3O1P - chains A and C of the 3 polymer chains in the assembly; structure by X-ray diffraction, 1.51 A resolution.

== Chain A ==
Name: Alpha-ketoglutarate-dependent dioxygenase AlkB
Source organism: Escherichia coli
Notes: EC 1.14.11.-; fragment: N-terminus 11 amino acid truncated AlkB to 216)
Reference sequence: P05050 (ALKB_ECOLI); residues 12-216 here = UniProt positions 12-216
Amino-acid sequence (206 residues; numbered 11 to 216; the number before each row is that of its first residue):
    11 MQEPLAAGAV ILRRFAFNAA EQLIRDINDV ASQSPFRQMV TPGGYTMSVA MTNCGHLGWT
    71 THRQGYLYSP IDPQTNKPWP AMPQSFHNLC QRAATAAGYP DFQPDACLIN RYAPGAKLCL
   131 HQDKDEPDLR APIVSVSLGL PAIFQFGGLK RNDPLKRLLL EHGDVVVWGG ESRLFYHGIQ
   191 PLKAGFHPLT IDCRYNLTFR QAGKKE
Not modelled in the structure: 11-12, 215-216
Sequence notes: expression tag (11); engineered mutation Cys-129 (Ser in P05050)
UniProt features mapped onto this chain:
  - binding site (substrate): Trp-69, Tyr-76 to Tyr-78, Asp-135, Arg-161
  - binding site (2-oxoglutarate): Asn-120 to Tyr-122, Arg-204 to Arg-210
  - binding site (Fe cation): His-131, Asp-133, His-187
Ion coordination: Mn2+: His-131, Asp-133, His-187 (together with 2-oxoglutaric acid)
Ligand contacts: 2-oxoglutaric acid (AKG): Leu-118, Asn-120, Tyr-122, Leu-128, His-131, Asp-133, Ser-145, Phe-154, Leu-170, His-187, Ile-189, Arg-204, Asn-206, Thr-208, Arg-210
Reported in the primary citation:
  - binding site for the 13-nt DNA strand: Asp-133, Lys-134, Asp-135
  - mutagenesis - D135A, D135N, D135S: decreased catalytic activity on 1-meA

== Chain C ==
Molecule: 13-nt DNA strand
Sequence (13 nucleotides; row label = number of the first residue in the row):
     1 AACGGTATTA CCT

== Chain A / chain C interface ==
Pairs across the interface (7):
  Arg-161(A) / DG4(C)  base contact
  Arg-161(A) / DG5(C)  hydrogen bond to the base
  Arg-161(A) / DT6(C)  hydrogen bond to the base
  Asn-162(A) / DG4(C)  sugar contact
  Asn-162(A) / DG5(C)  hydrogen bond to the phosphate
  Arg-167(A) / DA2(C)  sugar contact
  Arg-167(A) / DC3(C)  salt bridge to the phosphate
Also at the interface, not in a pair above, chain A (4 interface residues in all): Gln-190

== In short ==
Chain A and chain C form an interface of 4 and 5 residues respectively, with 3 hydrogen bonds and 1 salt
bridge. Among the polar pairs are Arg-161(A)/DG5(C), Arg-161(A)/DT6(C) and Asn-162(A)/DG5(C). The paper
reports a binding site for the 13-nt DNA strand at Asp-133(A), Lys-134(A) and Asp-135(A); D135A, D135N and
D135S of chain A reduce catalytic activity on 1-meA.
Chain A is Alpha-ketoglutarate-dependent dioxygenase AlkB (Escherichia coli) and chain C is a 13-nt DNA
strand; the structure, Iron-Catalyzed Oxidation Intermediates Captured in A DNA Repair Dioxygenase, was
determined by X-ray diffraction (same publication as 3O1M, 3O1R, 3O1S, 3O1T, 3O1U and 3O1V).
